6QCH - chain A; structure by X-ray diffraction, 2.10 A resolution.

[Chain A]
Protein: NAD-dependent protein deacetylase sirtuin-6
From: Homo sapiens
Notes: EC 3.5.1.-
UniProt: Q8N6T7 (SIR6_HUMAN); residue numbers follow UniProt; this construct covers 13-308
Amino-acid sequence (302 residues; row label = number of the first residue in the row):
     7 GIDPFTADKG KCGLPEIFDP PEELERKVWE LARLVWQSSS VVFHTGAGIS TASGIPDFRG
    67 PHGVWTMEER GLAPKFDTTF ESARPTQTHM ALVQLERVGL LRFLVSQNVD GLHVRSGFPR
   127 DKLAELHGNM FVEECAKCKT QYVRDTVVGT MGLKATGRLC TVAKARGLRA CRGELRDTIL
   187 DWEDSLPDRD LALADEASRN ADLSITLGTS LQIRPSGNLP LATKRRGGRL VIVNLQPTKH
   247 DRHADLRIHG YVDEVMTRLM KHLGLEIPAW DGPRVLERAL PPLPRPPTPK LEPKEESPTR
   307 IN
Not modelled in the structure: 7-9, 170-176, 298-308
Construct notes: expression tag (7-12)
Metal / ion sites: Zn2+: Cys-141, Cys-166, Cys-177
Residues lining bound ligands:
  - Adenosine-5-Diphosphoribose (AR6; [(2R,3S,4R,5R)-5-(6-aminopurin-9-yl)-3,4-dihydroxy-oxolan-2-yl]methyl [hydroxy-[[(2R,3S,4R,5S)-3,4,5-trihydroxyoxolan-2-yl]methoxy]phosphoryl] hydrogen phosphate): Gly-52, Ala-53, Gly-54, Thr-57, Asp-63, Phe-64, Arg-65, Gly-66, Trp-71, Gln-113, Asn-114, His-133, Trp-188, Gly-214, Thr-215, Ser-216, Leu-217, Ile-219, Asn-240, Leu-241, Gln-242, Gly-256, Tyr-257, Val-258
  - cyanidin (HWB): Ala-53, Ile-61, Pro-62, Asp-63, Phe-64, Val-70, Phe-82, Phe-86, Val-115, Asp-116, Met-136, Met-157
UniProt features mapped onto this chain:
  - active site: His-133 (Proton acceptor)
  - binding site (NAD(+)): Ala-53, Thr-57, Phe-64, Arg-65, Trp-71, Gln-113, His-133, Gly-214, Ser-216, Asn-240, Gln-242, Val-258
  - binding site (Zn(2+)): Cys-141, Cys-144, Cys-166, Cys-177
  - site: Cys-18 (Formation of an covalent adduct with nitro-fatty acid activators)
  - modified residue: Lys-33 (N6-acetyllysine), Thr-294 (Phosphothreonine), Ser-303 (Phosphoserine)
  - cross-link: Lys-170 (Glycyl lysine isopeptide (Lys-Gly) (interchain with G-Cter in ubiquitin))
From the paper describing this entry:
  - catalytic residues: His-133 (citing earlier work)

[Summary]
Bound to chain A: Adenosine-5-Diphosphoribose and cyanidin. Cys-141, Cys-166 and Cys-177 coordinate Zn2+.
Curated annotation (UniProt) lists active-site residue His-133, 12 NAD+-binding residues and 4 Zn2+-binding
residues. The paper reports the catalytic residue His-133.
Chain A is NAD-dependent protein deacetylase sirtuin-6 (Homo sapiens); the structure, Human Sirt6 in complex
with ADP-ribose and the activator cyanidin, was determined by X-ray diffraction, deposited together with 6QCD,
6QCE, 6QCJ and 6QCN.
